Entry 6QFA (electron microscopy, 2.49 A resolution); this record covers chains O and A of the 10 polymer chains in the assembly.

[Chain O]
Protein: Outer membrane protein, Uncharacterized protein, Mb-c7HopQ-Nb25
From: Helicobacter pylori (strain G27)
UniProtKB: B5Z8H1 (B5Z8H1_HELPG); the construct has insertions or renumbered stretches relative to UniProt, so the offset changes along the chain: 13-233 = UniProt 226-446; 234-402 = UniProt 53-221
Chain sequence (522 residues; each row starts with the number of its first residue):
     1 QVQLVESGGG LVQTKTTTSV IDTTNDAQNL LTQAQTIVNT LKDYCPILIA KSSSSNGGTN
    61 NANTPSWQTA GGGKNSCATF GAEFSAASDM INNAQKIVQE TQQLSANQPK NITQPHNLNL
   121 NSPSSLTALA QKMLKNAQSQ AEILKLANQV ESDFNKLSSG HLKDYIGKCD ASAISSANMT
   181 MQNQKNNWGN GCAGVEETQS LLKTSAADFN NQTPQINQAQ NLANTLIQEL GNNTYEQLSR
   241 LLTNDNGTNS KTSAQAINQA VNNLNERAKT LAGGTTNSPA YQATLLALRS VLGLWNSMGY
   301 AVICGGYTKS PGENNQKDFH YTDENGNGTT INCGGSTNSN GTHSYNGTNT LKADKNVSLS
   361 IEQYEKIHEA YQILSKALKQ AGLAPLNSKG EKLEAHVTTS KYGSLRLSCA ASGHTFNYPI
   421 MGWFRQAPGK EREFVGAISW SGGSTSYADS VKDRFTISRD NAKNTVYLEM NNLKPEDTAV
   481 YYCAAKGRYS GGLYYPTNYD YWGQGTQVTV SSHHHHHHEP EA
Disordered / not traced: 14-402, 511-522
Construct notes: expression tag (1-12)
Disulfides: Cys-409/Cys-483

[Chain A]
Protein: Gamma-aminobutyric acid receptor subunit beta-3
From: Homo sapiens
UniProtKB: P28472 (GBRB3_HUMAN); residues 1-448 here correspond to UniProt positions 26-473 (UniProt number = residue number + 25)
Chain sequence (341 residues; each row starts with the number of its first residue; note: 107 numbers in that range are skipped by the numbering (no residue carries them; nothing is unmodelled there)):
     1 QSVNDPGNMS FVKETVDKLL KGYDIRLRPD FGGPPVCVGM NIDIASIDMV SEVNMDYTLT
    61 MYFQQYWRDK RLAYSGIPLN LTLDNRVADQ LWVPDTYFLN DKKSFVHGVT VKNRMIRLHP
   121 DGTVLYGLRI TTTAACMMDL RRYPLDEQNC TLEIESYGYT TDDIEFYWRG GDKAVTGVER
   181 IELPQFSIVE HRLVSRNVVF ATGAYPRLSL SFRLKRNIGY FILQTYMPSI LITILSWVSF
   241 WINYDASAAR VALGITTVLT MTTINTHLRE TLPKIPYVTA IDMYLMGCFV FVFLALLEYA
   301 FVNYIFFSQP ARAA
   422 AIDRWSRIVF PFTFSLFNLV YWLYYVN
Disordered / not traced: 1-7, 448
Construct notes: engineered mutation Thr-279 (Lys304 in P28472); linker (308-314)
Disulfides: Cys-136/Cys-150
Glycans and other covalent adducts: N-acetylglucosamine (NAG) linked to Asn-80; glycan linked to Asn-149
Small-molecule neighbours:
  - histamine (HSM), molecule 1: Asp-43, Tyr-62, Gln-64
  - histamine (HSM), molecule 2: Tyr-97, Glu-155, Ser-156, Tyr-157, Phe-200, Thr-202, Tyr-205
What the authors report for this chain:
  - binding site for histamine: Asp-43, Tyr-62, Glu-155, Ser-156, Tyr-157, Phe-200, Tyr-205
  - mutagenesis - K279T: increased stability (proposed by the authors, not directly observed)

[How chain O and chain A interact]
Pairs across the interface (22):
  Phe-416(O) / Met-137(A)
  Phe-416(O) / Met-138(A)
  Phe-416(O) / Asp-139(A)
  Asn-417(O) / Asn-149(A)
  Arg-488(O) / Met-137(A)
  Tyr-489(O) / Leu-99(A)  hydrophobic
  Tyr-489(O) / Asn-100(A)
  Tyr-489(O) / Ala-135(A)  hydrogen bond (side chain-backbone)
  Tyr-489(O) / Thr-151(A)
  Tyr-489(O) / Glu-153(A)
  Tyr-489(O) / Arg-207(A)  hydrogen bond (backbone-side chain)
  Gly-491(O) / Val-198(A)
  Gly-491(O) / Val-199(A)
  Gly-491(O) / Phe-200(A)
  Tyr-495(O) / Val-199(A)
  Tyr-495(O) / Phe-200(A)
  Tyr-495(O) / Ala-201(A)
  Thr-497(O) / Arg-196(A)
  Asn-498(O) / Arg-196(A)
  Asn-498(O) / Val-198(A)
  Asn-498(O) / Val-199(A)  hydrogen bond (side chain-backbone)
  Asp-500(O) / Arg-196(A)  salt bridge
Interface residues without a listed pair, chain O (11 interface residues in all): Ser-490, Gly-492
Interface residues without a listed pair, chain A (16 interface residues in all): Asn-197

[Summary]
The interface between chain O and chain A involves 11 residues on one side and 16 on the other, with 3
hydrogen bonds and 1 salt bridge. Among the polar pairs are Asp-500(O)/Arg-196(A), Tyr-489(O)/Ala-135(A) and
Tyr-489(O)/Arg-207(A). The paper reports a binding site for histamine at Asp-43(A), Tyr-62(A) and Glu-155(A)
among others; K279T of chain A increases stability.
Chain O is Outer membrane protein, Uncharacterized protein, Mb-c7HopQ-Nb25 (Helicobacter pylori (strain G27))
and chain A is Gamma-aminobutyric acid receptor subunit beta-3 (Homo sapiens); the structure, CryoEM structure
of a beta3K279T GABA(A)R homomer in complex with histamine and megabody Mb25, was determined by electron
microscopy together with 6XUX, 6XV8, 6XVI and 6QD6 from the same study.
